PDB entry 5Y88 | electron microscopy, 3.46 A resolution | chains D and L of the 44 polymer chains in the assembly

== Chain D ==
Molecule: U6 snRNA
Organism: Saccharomyces cerevisiae S288c
Sequence (112 nucleotides; each row starts with the number of its first residue):
     1 GUUCGCGAAG UAACCCUUCG UGGACAUUUG GUCAAUUUGA AACAAUACAG AGAUGAUCAG
    61 CAGUUCCCCU GCAUAAGGAU GAACCGUUUU ACAAAGAGAU UUAUUUCGUU UU
Unresolved in the structure: 102-112
Bound ions: Mg2+ site 1: C61, G77; Mg2+ site 2: G78, U80; Mg2+ site 3 near U80 (its only coordinating residue here); Mg2+ site 4 near G81 (its only coordinating residue here)

== Chain L ==
Molecule: Pre-mRNA-splicing factor BUD31
Organism: Saccharomyces cerevisiae (strain ATCC 204508 / S288c)
Reference sequence: P25337 (BUD31_YEAST); residues 1-157 here = UniProt positions 1-157
Sequence (157 residues; numbered 1 to 157; the number before each row is that of its first residue):
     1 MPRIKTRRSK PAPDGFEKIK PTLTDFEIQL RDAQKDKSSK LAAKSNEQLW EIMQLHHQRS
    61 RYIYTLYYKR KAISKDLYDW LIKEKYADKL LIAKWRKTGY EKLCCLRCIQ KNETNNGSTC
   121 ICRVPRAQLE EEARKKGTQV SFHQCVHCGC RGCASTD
UniProt features mapped onto this chain:
  - motif: Pro-2 to Pro-11 (Nuclear localization signal)
Bound ions: Zn2+ site 1: Cys-104, Cys-105, Cys-108, Cys-148; Zn2+ site 2: Cys-104, Cys-122, Cys-150, Cys-153; Zn2+ site 3: Cys-108, Cys-120, Cys-122, Cys-145

== Chain D / chain L interface ==
Pairs across the interface (36; chain D residue first):
  G1(D) / Thr-98(L)  base contact
  G1(D) / Glu-101(L)  hydrogen bond to the sugar
  G1(D) / Lys-102(L)  sugar contact
  G1(D) / Ser-155(L)  base contact
  G1(D) / Thr-156(L)  base contact
  U2(D) / Glu-101(L)  sugar contact
  C25(D) / Thr-98(L)  hydrogen bond to the sugar
  C25(D) / Gly-99(L)  sugar contact
  A26(D) / Gly-99(L)  sugar contact
  A26(D) / Arg-123(L)  hydrogen bond to the sugar
  A26(D) / Pro-125(L)  base contact
  U27(D) / Thr-119(L)  phosphate contact
  U27(D) / Val-124(L)  phosphate contact
  U27(D) / Gln-128(L)  hydrogen bond to the base
  U28(D) / Ser-118(L)  sugar contact
  U28(D) / Thr-119(L)  hydrogen bond to the phosphate
  U28(D) / Ile-121(L)  sugar contact
  U28(D) / Val-124(L)  sugar contact
  U28(D) / Gln-128(L)  hydrogen bond to the base
  U28(D) / Leu-129(L)  base contact
  U28(D) / Glu-132(L)  base contact
  U29(D) / Thr-114(L)  phosphate contact
  U29(D) / Asn-116(L)  phosphate contact
  U29(D) / Cys-120(L)  sugar contact
  U29(D) / Ile-121(L)  sugar contact
  U29(D) / Cys-145(L)  base contact
  U29(D) / Val-146(L)  hydrogen bond to the base
  U29(D) / His-147(L)  hydrogen bond to the sugar
  G30(D) / Thr-114(L)  phosphate contact
  G30(D) / Asn-115(L)  hydrogen bond to the phosphate
  G30(D) / Val-146(L)  sugar contact
  G31(D) / Asn-115(L)  hydrogen bond to the phosphate
  A35(D) / Lys-40(L)  hydrogen bond to the phosphate
  A35(D) / Leu-41(L)  base contact
  A35(D) / Ala-42(L)  hydrogen bond to the phosphate
  U36(D) / Lys-40(L)  salt bridge to the phosphate
Other interface residues (no listed pair), chain L (29 interface residues in all): Tyr-100, Lys-111, Phe-142, Gln-144

== Summary ==
11 residues of chain D face 29 of chain L across their interface; the contacts include 12 hydrogen bonds and 1
salt bridge. Polar contacts include U27(D)/Gln-128(L), U28(D)/Gln-128(L) and U29(D)/Val-146(L). The Mg2+ site
1 is built by C61(D) and G77(D).
Chain D is U6 snRNA (Saccharomyces cerevisiae S288c) and chain L is Pre-mRNA-splicing factor BUD31
(Saccharomyces cerevisiae (strain ATCC 204508 / S288c)); the structure, Cryo-EM structure of the intron-lariat
spliceosome ready for disassembly from S.cerevisiae at 3.5 angstrom, was determined by electron microscopy.
